PDB entry 7KA0 | X-ray diffraction, 2.40 A resolution | chains D and F of the 6 polymer chains in the assembly

== Chain D ==
Molecule: Phenylalanine--tRNA ligase alpha subunit
Source organism: Mycobacterium tuberculosis (strain ATCC 25618 / H37Rv)
Notes: EC 6.1.1.20
Reference sequence: P9WFU3 (SYFA_MYCTU); residue numbers follow UniProt; this construct covers 1-341
Amino-acid sequence (341 residues; row label = number of the first residue in the row):
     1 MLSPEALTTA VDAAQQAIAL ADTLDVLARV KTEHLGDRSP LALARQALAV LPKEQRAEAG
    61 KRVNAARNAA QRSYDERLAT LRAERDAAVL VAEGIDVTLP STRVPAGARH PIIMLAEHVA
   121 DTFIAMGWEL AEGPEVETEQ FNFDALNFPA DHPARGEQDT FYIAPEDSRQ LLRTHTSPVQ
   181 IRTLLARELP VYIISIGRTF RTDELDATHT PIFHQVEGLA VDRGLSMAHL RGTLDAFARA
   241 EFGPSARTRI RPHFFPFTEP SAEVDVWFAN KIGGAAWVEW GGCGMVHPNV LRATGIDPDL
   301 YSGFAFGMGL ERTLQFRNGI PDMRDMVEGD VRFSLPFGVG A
Disordered / not traced: 1, 53-55, 273
Bound ions: K+: Arg155, Gln158, Thr160, Tyr162; Mg2+: Glu259 (shared with 1 residue of chain E)
Ligand contacts: phenylalanine (PHE): His175, Ser177, Gln180, Arg201, Gln215, Glu217, Phe255, Phe257, Thr258, Gly282, Cys283, Gly284, Ala305, Phe306, Gly307
Curated features (UniProtKB/Swiss-Prot):
  - binding site (Mg(2+)): Glu259
What the authors report for this chain:
  - binding site for phenylalanine: His175, Arg201, Gln215, Glu217, Phe255, Phe257, Thr258, Ala305
  - binding site for tRNA(Phe): Arg45, Arg56, Ala57, Asn64
  - binding site for tRNA(Phe) (chain F): Asp37, Arg45, Arg56, Ala57, Asn64

== Chain F ==
Molecule: tRNA(Phe)
Sequence (77 nucleotides; each row starts with the number of its first residue):
     1 GGCCAGGUAG CUCAGUCGGU AUGAGCGUCC GCCUGAAAAG CGGAAGGUCG GCGGUUCGAU
    61 CCCGCCCCUG GCCACCA
Disordered / not traced: 1-4, 71-77
Bound ions: Mg2+ site 1: G27, A39; Mg2+ site 2: G35 (shared with 2 residues of chain E); Mg2+ site 3: A39 (shared with 1 residue of chain E)

== Chain D / chain F interface ==
Contacting residue pairs (15; chain D residue first):
  Asp37(D) with U20(F), base contact
  Arg45(D) with G19(F), hydrogen bond to the sugar; U20(F), phosphate contact; G58(F), sugar contact
  Gln46(D) with G19(F), sugar contact; U20(F), hydrogen bond to the phosphate
  Leu48(D) with G19(F), base contact
  Ala49(D) with G19(F), base contact
  Arg56(D) with C57(F), base contact
  Ala57(D) with C57(F), phosphate contact
  Gly60(D) with C57(F), base contact
  Lys61(D) with C57(F), sugar contact
  Asn64(D) with G19(F), base contact; C57(F), hydrogen bond to the base; G58(F), sugar contact

== In short ==
10 residues of chain D face 4 of chain F across their interface, with 3 hydrogen bonds. Polar pairs include
Asn64(D)-C57(F), Arg45(D)-G19(F) and Gln46(D)-U20(F). Chain D binds phenylalanine. The paper reports a binding
site for phenylalanine at His175(D), Arg201(D) and Gln215(D) among others; a binding site for tRNA(Phe) (chain
F) at Asp37(D), Arg45(D) and Arg56(D) among others.
Chain D is Phenylalanine--tRNA ligase alpha subunit (Mycobacterium tuberculosis (strain ATCC 25618 / H37Rv))
and chain F is tRNA(Phe); the structure, Crystal structure of the complex of M. tuberculosis PheRS with
cognate precursor tRNA and phenylalanine, was determined by X-ray diffraction together with 7K98, 7K9M and
7KAB from the same study.
